PDB entry 4FB8 | X-ray diffraction, 3.00 A resolution | chains A and B

== Chain A (and B) ==
Molecule: Probable propionyl-CoA carboxylase beta chain 6
From: Mycobacterium tuberculosis
Notes: EC 6.4.1.3; fragment: AccD6; chain B of this document is another copy of the same molecule, construct and numbering; everything in this record applies to it too
Reference sequence: P63407 (PCC6_MYCTU); residue numbers follow UniProt; this construct covers 1-473
Amino-acid sequence (473 residues; row label = number of the first residue in the row):
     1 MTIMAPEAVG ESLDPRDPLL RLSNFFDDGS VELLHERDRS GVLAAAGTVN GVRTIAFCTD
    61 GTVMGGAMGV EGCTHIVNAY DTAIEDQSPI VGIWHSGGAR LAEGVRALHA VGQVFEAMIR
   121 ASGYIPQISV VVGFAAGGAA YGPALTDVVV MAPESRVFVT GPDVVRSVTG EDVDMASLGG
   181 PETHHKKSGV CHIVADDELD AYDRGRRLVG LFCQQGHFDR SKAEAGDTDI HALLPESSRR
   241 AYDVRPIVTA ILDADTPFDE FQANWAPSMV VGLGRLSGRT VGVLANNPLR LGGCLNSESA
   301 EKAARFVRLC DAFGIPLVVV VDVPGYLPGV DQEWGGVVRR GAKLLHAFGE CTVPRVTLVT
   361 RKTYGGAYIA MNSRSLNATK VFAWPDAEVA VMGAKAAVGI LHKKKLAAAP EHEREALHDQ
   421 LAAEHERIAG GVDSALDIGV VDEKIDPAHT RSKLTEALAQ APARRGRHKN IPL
Unresolved in the structure: 1-13, 162-176, 328-330, 421-424, 471-473 (chain B: 1-15, 163-176, 234-240, 330-331, 466-473)
From the paper describing this entry:
  - catalytic residues: Gly137, Gly138, Gly336, Ala367 (by similarity / conservation)
  - specificity-determining residues: Val111 (proposed by the authors, not directly observed)

== Chain A / chain B interface ==
Contacting residue pairs (78; chain A residue first):
  Leu101(A) with Val391(B), hydrophobic; Met392(B), hydrophobic
  Val105(A) with Val389(B); Ile438(B), hydrophobic
  Arg106(A) with Ile438(B)
  Leu108(A) with Ile369(B), hydrophobic; Val391(B), hydrophobic
  His109(A) with Val440(B)
  Gly112(A) with Ser375(B)
  Phe115(A) with Leu345(B), hydrophobic
  Glu116(A) with Ser375(B); Leu376(B); Asn377(B), hydrogen bond
  Ile119(A) with Leu345(B); His346(B); Glu350(B)
  Ser122(A) with His346(B), hydrogen bond
  Ala140(A) with Val338(B)
  Tyr141(A) with Tyr326(B); Val337(B); Val338(B); Leu345(B), hydrophobic
  Ala144(A) with Ala342(B), hydrophobic
  Leu145(A) with Ala342(B); Leu345(B), hydrophobic; His346(B)
  Gly161(A) with Gly325(B); Tyr326(B)
  Ser188(A) with Gly335(B); Arg339(B), hydrogen bond (backbone-side chain)
  Val190(A) with Gly335(B)
  Trp265(A) with Arg339(B)
  Glu301(A) with Arg340(B), salt bridge
  Tyr326(A) with Gly161(B); Pro162(B)
  Trp334(A) with Ser188(B)
  Gly335(A) with Lys187(B); Ser188(B)
  Gly336(A) with Ser188(B)
  Val338(A) with Ala140(B); Tyr141(B); Ala144(B), hydrophobic; Val190(B), hydrophobic
  Arg339(A) with Ser188(B), hydrogen bond (side chain-backbone); Trp265(B); Arg305(B)
  Arg340(A) with Glu301(B), salt bridge
  Ala342(A) with Ala144(B), hydrophobic; Leu145(B), hydrophobic
  His346(A) with Ser122(B)
  Gly349(A) with Glu116(B); Ile119(B)
  Glu350(A) with Ile119(B)
  Gly365(A) with Leu108(B)
  Tyr368(A) with Leu108(B), hydrophobic
  Ile369(A) with Leu108(B); Gly112(B); Phe115(B), hydrophobic
  Ser375(A) with His109(B); Gly112(B); Gln113(B); Glu116(B)
  Asn377(A) with Glu116(B), hydrogen bond
  Val389(A) with Val105(B)
  Met392(A) with Leu101(B), hydrophobic
  Ile400(A) with Leu101(B), hydrophobic
  Leu401(A) with Ala102(B), hydrophobic
  Ile438(A) with Val105(B), hydrophobic; Arg106(B)
  Val440(A) with Val105(B), hydrophobic; His109(B)
  Lys469(A) with Arg308(B); Glu350(B)
  Asn470(A) with Ser122(B); Gly123(B); Arg308(B); Asp311(B); Ala312(B)
Other interface residues (no listed pair), chain A (56 interface residues in all): Gln113, His184, Gly325, Gln332, Gly341, Leu345, Gly366, Arg374, Leu376, Val391, Ser434, Ala435, His468
Other interface residues (no listed pair), chain B (60 interface residues in all): Val111, Val159, Leu178, His184, Gly189, Pro324, Gly336, Gly349, Gly365, Tyr368, Arg374, Ala435

== Overview ==
56 residues of chain A face 60 of chain B across their interface, with 5 hydrogen bonds and 2 salt bridges.
Polar pairs include Glu301(A)-Arg340(B), Glu116(A)-Asn377(B) and Ser122(A)-His346(B). The paper reports
catalytic residues Gly137(A), Gly138(A) and Gly336(A) among others; the specificity determinant Val111(A).
Both chains are Probable propionyl-CoA carboxylase beta chain 6 (Mycobacterium tuberculosis). Entry 4FB8
(Crystal Structure of apo Acyl-CoA Carboxylase) was determined by X-ray diffraction (same publication as
4G2R).
